Entry 4V2F (X-ray diffraction, 2.40 A resolution); this record covers chain A.

# Chain A
Name: Tetracycline repressor protein class D
Source organism: Escherichia coli
Reference sequence: P0ACT4 (TETR4_ECOLX); numbering as in UniProt (aligned over 3-208)
Amino-acid sequence (207 residues; row label = number of the first residue in the row):
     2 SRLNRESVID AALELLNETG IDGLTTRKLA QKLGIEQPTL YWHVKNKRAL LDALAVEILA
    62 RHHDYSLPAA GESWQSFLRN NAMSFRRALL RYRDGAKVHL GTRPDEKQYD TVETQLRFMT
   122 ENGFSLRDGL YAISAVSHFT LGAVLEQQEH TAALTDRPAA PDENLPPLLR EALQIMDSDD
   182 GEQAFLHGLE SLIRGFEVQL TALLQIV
Disordered / not traced: 152-165
Differences from the reference sequence: expression tag (2)
UniProt features mapped onto this chain:
  - DNA-binding region: Thr-26 to Val-45 (H-T-H motif)
  - binding site (tetracycline): His-64, Asn-82
  - binding site (Mg(2+)): His-100

# Summary
Curated annotation (UniProt) lists tetracycline-binding residues His-64 and Asn-82 and Mg2+-binding residue
His-100.
Chain A is Tetracycline repressor protein class D (Escherichia coli); the structure, Tetracycline repressor
TetR(D), unliganded, was determined by X-ray diffraction together with 4D7M, 4D7N, 4V2G and 2XPU from the same
study.
